PDB entry 8DFO | electron microscopy, 3.10 A resolution | chains A and I of the 13 polymer chains in the assembly

== Chain A ==
Protein: pre-crRNA processing endonuclease
From: Desulfovibrio vulgaris
Notes: EC 3.1.-.-
Reference sequence: Q72WF9 (Q72WF9_DESVH); residue numbers follow UniProt; this construct covers 1-227
Amino-acid sequence (227 residues; row label = number of the first residue in the row):
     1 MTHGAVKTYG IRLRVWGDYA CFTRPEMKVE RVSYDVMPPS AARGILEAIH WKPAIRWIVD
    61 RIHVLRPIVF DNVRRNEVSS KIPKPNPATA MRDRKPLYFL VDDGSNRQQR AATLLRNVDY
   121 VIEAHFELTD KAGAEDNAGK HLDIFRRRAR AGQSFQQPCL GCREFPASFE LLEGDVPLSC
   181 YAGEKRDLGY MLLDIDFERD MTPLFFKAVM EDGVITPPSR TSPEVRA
Unresolved in the structure: 1-7

== Chain I ==
Protein: CRISPR-associated protein, CT1133 family
From: Desulfovibrio vulgaris
Reference sequence: Q72WF8 (Q72WF8_DESVH); residue numbers follow UniProt; this construct covers 1-612
Amino-acid sequence (612 residues; numbered 1 to 612; the number before each row is that of its first residue):
     1 MILQALHGYY QRMSADPDAG MPPYGTSMEN ISFALVLDAK GTLRGIEDLR EQEGKKLRPR
    61 KMLVPIAEKK GNGIKPNFLW ENTSYILGVD AKGKQERTDK CHAAFIAHIK AYCDTADQDL
   121 AAVLQFLEHG EKDLSAFPVS EEVIGSNIVF RIEGEPGFVH ERPAARQAWA NCLNRREQGL
   181 CGQCLITGER QKPIAQLHPS IKGGRDGVRG AQAVASIVSF NNTAFESYGK EQSINAPVSQ
   241 EAAFSYVTAL NYLLNPSNRQ KVTIADATVV FWAERSSPAE DIFAGMFDPP STTAKPESSN
   301 GTPPEDSEEG SQPDTARDDP HAAARMHDLL VAIRSGKRAT DIMPDMDESV RFHVLGLSPN
   361 AARLSVRFWE VDTVGHMLDK VGRHYRELEI IPQFNNEQEF PSLSTLLRQT AVLNKTENIS
   421 PVLAGGLFRA MLTGGPYPQS LLPAVLGRIR AEHARPEDKS RYRLEVVTYY RAALIKAYLI
   481 RNRKLEVPVS LDPARTDRPY LLGRLFAVLE KAQEDAVPGA NATIKDRYLA SASANPGQVF
   541 HMLLKNASNH TAKLRKDPER KGSAIHYEIM MQEIIDNISD FPVTMSSDEQ GLFMIGYYHQ
   601 RKALFTKKNK EN
Unresolved in the structure: 1-2, 25-179, 291-324, 428, 562, 609-612

== Chain A / chain I interface ==
Residue-residue contacts (47):
  P25(A) with F220(I); N235(I); A236(I)
  E26(A) with L185(I); V218(I); A236(I)
  K28(A) with F225(I); S227(I)
  V29(A) with S219(I); F225(I), hydrophobic; R363(I)
  E30(A) with N360(I), hydrogen bond; R363(I)
  N72(A) with R367(I); R429(I), hydrogen bond
  R74(A) with N360(I)
  V78(A) with A224(I)
  S79(A) with N222(I); T223(I); A224(I), hydrogen bond (backbone-backbone)
  S80(A) with T223(I); A224(I)
  K81(A) with T223(I), hydrogen bond (backbone-side chain); E226(I)
  Q108(A) with N222(I); F225(I); R363(I)
  Q109(A) with N360(I); R363(I), hydrogen bond (backbone-side chain)
  R110(A) with F225(I)
  T113(A) with V366(I), hydrogen bond (side chain-backbone)
  G189(A) with Q4(I)
  Y190(A) with Q4(I); L185(I); T187(I); G188(I)
  I195(A) with Y228(I), hydrophobic
  F197(A) with Y228(I), hydrophobic
  D200(A) with K230(I), salt bridge
  M201(A) with Y228(I); K230(I)
  P203(A) with P237(I), hydrophobic
  F205(A) with Q183(I), hydrogen bond (backbone-side chain); L185(I), hydrophobic
  V225(A) with R190(I), hydrogen bond (backbone-side chain)
  R226(A) with R190(I), hydrogen bond (backbone-side chain)
  A227(A) with R190(I)
Also at the interface, not in a pair above, chain A (33 interface residues in all): M27, V32, F70, D71, T202, L204, E224
Also at the interface, not in a pair above, chain I (27 interface residues in all): I217, S365

== Overview ==
The interface between chain A and chain I involves 33 residues on one side and 27 on the other, with 9
hydrogen bonds and 1 salt bridge. Among the polar pairs are D200(A)-K230(I), E30(A)-N360(I) and
N72(A)-R429(I).
Chain A is pre-crRNA processing endonuclease and chain I is CRISPR-associated protein, CT1133 family, both
from Desulfovibrio vulgaris; the structure, type I-C Cascade bound to AcrIC4, was determined by electron
microscopy, deposited together with 8DEJ, 8DFA, 8DFS and 8DEX.
